8GTM - chains A and B; structure by X-ray diffraction, 2.60 A resolution.

Chain A:
Protein: Isoform CRF-R2 of Corticotropin-releasing factor receptor 1
Source organism: Homo sapiens
UniProt: P34998-2 (CRFR1_HUMAN); residue numbers follow UniProt; this construct covers 104-373
Sequence (284 residues; numbered 103 to 386; the number before each row is that of its first residue):
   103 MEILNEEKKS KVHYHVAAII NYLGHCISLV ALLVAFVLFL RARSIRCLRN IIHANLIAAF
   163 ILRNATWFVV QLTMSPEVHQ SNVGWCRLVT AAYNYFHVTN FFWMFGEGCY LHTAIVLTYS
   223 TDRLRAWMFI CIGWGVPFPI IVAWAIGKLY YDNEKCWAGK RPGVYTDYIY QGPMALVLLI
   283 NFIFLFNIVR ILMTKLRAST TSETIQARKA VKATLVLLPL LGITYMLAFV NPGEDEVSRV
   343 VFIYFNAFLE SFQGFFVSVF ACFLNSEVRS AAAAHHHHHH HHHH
Unresolved in the structure: 221-223, 369-386
Sequence notes: initiating methionine (103); engineered mutation Ala-120 (Val in P34998-2), Ala-144 (Leu in P34998-2), Ala-156 (Trp in P34998-2), Ala-160 (Ser in P34998-2), Ala-228 (Lys in P34998-2), Ala-260 (Phe in P34998-2), Ala-277 (Ile in P34998-2), Ala-309 (Tyr in P34998-2), Ala-330 (Phe in P34998-2), Ala-349 (Ser in P34998-2), Ala-363 (Tyr in P34998-2); expression tag (374-386)
Cystine bridges: Cys-188/Cys-258
Residues lining bound ligands: 0VI (7-(4-bromanyl-2,6-dimethoxy-phenyl)-4,8-dimethyl-N,N-bis[4,4,4-tris(fluoranyl)butyl]-1$l4,3,5,9-tetrazabicyclo[4.3.0]nona-1(6),2,4,8-tetraen-2-amine): Phe-162, Arg-165, His-199, Asn-202, Phe-203, Met-206, Phe-207, Glu-209, Gly-210, Val-279, Leu-280, Asn-283, Phe-284, Leu-287, Ile-290, Thr-316, Leu-319, Leu-320, Leu-323, Gly-324, Tyr-327, Gln-355, Phe-362
What the authors report for this chain:
  - contacts within the chain: Arg-165/Gln-355 (hydrogen bond), His-199/Tyr-327 (hydrogen bond)
  - binding site for 0VI: Asn-283, Gln-355

Chain B:
Protein: Endolysin
Source organism: Enterobacteria phage T6
Notes: EC 3.2.1.17
UniProt: A0A346FJK3 (A0A346FJK3_BPT6); residues 1000-1159 here correspond to UniProt positions 2-161 (UniProt number = residue number - 998)
Sequence (160 residues; each row starts with the number of its first residue):
  1000 NIFEMLRIDE GLRLKIYKDT EGYYTIGIGH LLTKSPSLSV AKSELDKAIG RNSNGVITKD
  1060 EAEKLFNQDV DAAVRGILRN AKLKPVYDSL DAVRRSALIN MVFQMGETGV AGFTNSLRML
  1120 QQKRWDEAAV NLAKSRWYNQ TPNRAKRVIA TFRTGTWDAY
Sequence notes: engineered mutation Ser-1052 (Cys54 in A0A346FJK3), Ser-1095 (Cys97 in A0A346FJK3)

Chain A / chain B interface:
Contacting residue pairs (23; chain A residue first):
  Arg-148(A) with Asp-1157(B)
  Cys-149(A) with Asp-1157(B)
  Thr-215(A) with Glu-1003(B)
  Val-218(A) with Glu-1062(B)
  Leu-219(A) with Glu-1003(B); Glu-1062(B)
  Thr-220(A) with Asn-1000(B), hydrogen bond (backbone-backbone); Ile-1001(B), hydrogen bond (backbone-backbone); Phe-1002(B), hydrogen bond (backbone-backbone); Glu-1003(B), hydrogen bond (backbone-backbone); Glu-1062(B), hydrogen bond (backbone-side chain)
  Asp-224(A) with Trp-1156(B), hydrogen bond (backbone-backbone); Asp-1157(B), hydrogen bond (backbone-backbone); Ala-1158(B); Tyr-1159(B), hydrogen bond (backbone-backbone)
  Arg-225(A) with Asp-1157(B), hydrogen bond (backbone-backbone); Tyr-1159(B), hydrogen bond (backbone-backbone)
  Leu-226(A) with Arg-1146(B); Ala-1158(B); Tyr-1159(B), hydrogen bond (backbone-backbone)
  Arg-227(A) with Asn-1000(B); Tyr-1159(B), hydrogen bond (backbone-backbone)
  Glu-305(A) with Asn-1000(B)
Other interface residues (no listed pair), chain B (11 interface residues in all): Ile-1007

Summary:
Chain A and chain B each contribute 11 residues to their interface, with 12 hydrogen bonds. Polar pairs
include Thr-220(A)/Glu-1062(B), Thr-220(A)/Asn-1000(B) and Thr-220(A)/Ile-1001(B). Chain A binds compound 0VI.
From the paper: a binding site for 0VI at Asn-283(A) and Gln-355(A); contacts within the chain involving
Arg-165(A), Gln-355(A) and His-199(A) among others.
Chain A is Isoform CRF-R2 of Corticotropin-releasing factor receptor 1 (Homo sapiens) and chain B is Endolysin
(Enterobacteria phage T6); the structure, Corticotropin-releasing hormone receptor 1(CRF1R) bound with
BMK-C203 by XFEL, was determined by X-ray diffraction (same publication as 8GTG and 8GTI).
